Entry 3JRF (X-ray diffraction, 3.05 A resolution); this record covers chains A and C of the 4 polymer chains in the assembly.

# Chain A
Molecule: DNA-binding protein fis
Source organism: Escherichia coli
UniProt: P0A6R3 (FIS_ECOLI); numbering as in UniProt (aligned over 1-98)
Chain sequence (98 residues; numbered 1 to 98; the number before each row is that of its first residue):
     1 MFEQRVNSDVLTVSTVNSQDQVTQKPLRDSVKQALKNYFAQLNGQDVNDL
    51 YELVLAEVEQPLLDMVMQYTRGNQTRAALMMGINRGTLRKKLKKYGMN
Disordered / not traced: 1-7
UniProt features mapped onto this chain:
  - DNA-binding region: Gln74 to Lys93 (H-T-H motif)
  - region: Asn17 to Gly44 (Required for the stimulation of HIN-mediated recombination)

# Chain C
Molecule: 27-nt DNA strand
Sequence (27 nucleotides; row label = number of the first residue in the row):
     1 AAATTTGTTTGAACTTTGAGCAAATTT

# How chain A and chain C interact
Pairs across the interface - 7 pairs, chain A then chain C:
  Ile83(A) with DT17(C), phosphate contact
  Asn84(A) with DT17(C), hydrogen bond to the phosphate; DG18(C), hydrogen bond to the phosphate
  Arg85(A) with DG20(C), hydrogen bond to the base
  Thr87(A) with DT16(C), sugar contact; DT17(C), hydrogen bond to the phosphate
  Lys90(A) with DT16(C), base contact
Also at the interface, not in a pair above, chain A (7 interface residues in all): Gly82, Lys91

# Overview
The interface between chain A and chain C involves 7 residues on one side and 4 on the other, with 4 hydrogen
bonds. Among the polar pairs are Arg85(A)-DG20(C), Asn84(A)-DT17(C) and Asn84(A)-DG18(C).
Chain A is DNA-binding protein fis (Escherichia coli) and chain C is a 27-nt DNA strand; the structure,
Crystal structure of Fis bound to 27 bp DNA F27 containing a C/G at center, was determined by X-ray
diffraction, deposited together with 3IV5, 3JR9, 3JRA, 3JRB, 3JRC, 3JRD and 4 further entries.
